8CRS - chains A and D of the 4 polymer chains in the assembly; structure by electron microscopy, 2.04 A resolution.

[Chain A]
Name: Nitrogenase molybdenum-iron protein alpha chain
From: Azotobacter vinelandii
Notes: EC 1.18.6.1
UniProtKB: P07328 (NIFD_AZOVI); residue numbers follow UniProt; this construct covers 1-480
Sequence (480 residues; row label = number of the first residue in the row):
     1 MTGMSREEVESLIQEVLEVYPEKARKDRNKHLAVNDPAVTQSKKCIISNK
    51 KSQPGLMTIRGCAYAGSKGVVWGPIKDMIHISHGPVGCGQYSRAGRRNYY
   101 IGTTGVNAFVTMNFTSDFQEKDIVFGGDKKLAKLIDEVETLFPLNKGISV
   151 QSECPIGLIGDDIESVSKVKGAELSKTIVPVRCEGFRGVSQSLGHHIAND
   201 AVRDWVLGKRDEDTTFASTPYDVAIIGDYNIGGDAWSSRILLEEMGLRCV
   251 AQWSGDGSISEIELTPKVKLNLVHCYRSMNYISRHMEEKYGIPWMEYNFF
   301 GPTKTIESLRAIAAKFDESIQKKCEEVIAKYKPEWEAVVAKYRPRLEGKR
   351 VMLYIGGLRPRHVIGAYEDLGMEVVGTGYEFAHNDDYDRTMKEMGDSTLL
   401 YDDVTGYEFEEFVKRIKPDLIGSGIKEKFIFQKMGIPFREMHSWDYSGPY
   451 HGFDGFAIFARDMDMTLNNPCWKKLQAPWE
Unresolved in the structure: 1-3
Ion coordination: fe(8)-S(7) cluster Fe: Cys62, Cys88, Cys154 (shared with 3 residues of chain B); Fe ion near Cys275 (its only coordinating residue here)
Ligand contacts:
  - chapso (1N7): Ala340, Lys341, Tyr342, Arg345, Asp464
  - fe(8)-S(7) cluster (CLF): Cys62, Tyr64, Pro85, Val86, Gly87, Cys88, Tyr91, Glu153, Cys154, Gly185
  - 3-hydroxy-3-carboxy-adipic acid (HCA): Ala65, Gly95, Arg96, Gln191, Gly424, Ile425, Lys426, Glu440, His442
  - ICS (iron-sulfur-molybdenum cluster with interstitial carbon): Val70, Arg96, Gln191, His195, Tyr229, Ile231, Cys275, Arg277, Ser278, Ile355, Gly356, Gly357, Leu358, Arg359, Pro360, Glu380, Phe381, Met441, His442
Curated features (UniProtKB/Swiss-Prot):
  - binding site ([8Fe-7S] cluster): Cys62, Cys88, Cys154
  - binding site ([7Fe-Mo-9S-C-homocitryl] cluster): Cys275, His442
  - mutagenesis: His195 (H195Q: No nitrogenase activity)

[Chain D]
Name: Nitrogenase molybdenum-iron protein beta chain
From: Azotobacter vinelandii
Notes: EC 1.18.6.1
UniProtKB: P07329 (NIFK_AZOVI); residue numbers follow UniProt; this construct covers 2-523
Sequence (522 residues; row label = number of the first residue in the row):
     2 SQQVDKIKASYPLFLDQDYKDMLAKKRDGFEEKYPQDKIDEVFQWTTTKE
    52 YQELNFQREALTVNPAKACQPLGAVLCALGFEKTMPYVHGSQGCVAYFRS
   102 YFNRHFREPVSCVSDSMTEDAAVFGGQQNMKDGLQNCKATYKPDMIAVST
   152 TCMAEVIGDDLNAFINNSKKEGFIPDEFPVPFAHTPSFVGSHVTGWDNMF
   202 EGIARYFTLKSMDDKVVGSNKKINIVPGFETYLGNFRVIKRMLSEMGVGY
   252 SLLSDPEEVLDTPADGQFRMYAGGTTQEEMKDAPNALNTVLLQPWHLEKT
   302 KKFVEGTWKHEVPKLNIPMGLDWTDEFLMKVSEISGQPIPASLTKERGRL
   352 VDMMTDSHTWLHGKRFALWGDPDFVMGLVKFLLELGCEPVHILCHNGNKR
   402 WKKAVDAILAASPYGKNATVYIGKDLWHLRSLVFTDKPDFMIGNSYGKFI
   452 QRDTLHKGKEFEVPLIRIGFPIFDRHHLHRSTTLGYEGAMQILTTLVNSI
   502 LERLDEETRGMQATDYNHDLVR
Ion coordination: fe(8)-S(7) cluster Fe: Cys70, Cys95, Cys153 (shared with 3 residues of chain C); Fe ion site 1: Arg108, Glu109 (shared with 2 residues of chain B); Fe ion site 2: Asp353, Asp357 (shared with 2 residues of chain B)
Ligand contacts:
  - chapso (1N7), molecule 1: Tyr35, Lys39, Glu42, Val43, Trp46
  - chapso (1N7), molecule 2: His363, Gly364, Glu389, Pro414, Tyr415
  - fe(8)-S(7) cluster (CLF): Cys70, Pro72, Ser92, Gly94, Cys95, Tyr98, Phe99, Thr152, Cys153, Ser188
Curated features (UniProtKB/Swiss-Prot):
  - binding site ([8Fe-7S] cluster): Cys70, Cys95, Cys153, Ser188

[Interface between chain A and chain D]
Contacting residue pairs (52):
  Arg93(A) - Leu521(D)
  Ala94(A) - Leu521(D)  hydrophobic
  Arg97(A) - Asn518(D)
  Arg97(A) - Asp520(D)  salt bridge
  Tyr99(A) - Tyr517(D)
  Tyr99(A) - Asn518(D)  hydrogen bond
  Tyr99(A) - Asp520(D)  hydrogen bond
  Tyr100(A) - Tyr517(D)
  Ile101(A) - Gln513(D)
  Gly102(A) - Gln513(D)
  Gly102(A) - Asp516(D)
  Thr103(A) - Met512(D)
  Thr103(A) - Gln513(D)  hydrogen bond
  Thr104(A) - Met512(D)
  Asn107(A) - Gln513(D)
  Phe429(A) - Asp357(D)
  Gln432(A) - Thr356(D)  hydrogen bond (side chain-backbone)
  Gln432(A) - Asp357(D)
  Gln432(A) - His359(D)
  Lys433(A) - Asp353(D)  salt bridge
  Arg439(A) - Thr360(D)
  Tyr446(A) - Trp361(D)
  Tyr446(A) - Val522(D)
  Tyr446(A) - Arg523(D)
  Met465(A) - Thr360(D)
  Met465(A) - His363(D)
  Thr466(A) - His359(D)  hydrogen bond
  Asn468(A) - Tyr415(D)
  Asn469(A) - His359(D)
  Asn469(A) - His363(D)
  Pro470(A) - Glu385(D)
  Pro470(A) - Tyr415(D)
  Cys471(A) - Thr356(D)
  Trp472(A) - Thr356(D)
  Lys474(A) - Leu322(D)
  Lys474(A) - Asp323(D)  salt bridge
  Lys474(A) - Arg348(D)  hydrogen bond (backbone-side chain)
  Lys474(A) - Val352(D)
  Leu475(A) - Arg348(D)
  Leu475(A) - Val352(D)  hydrophobic
  Gln476(A) - Arg348(D)
  Ala477(A) - Arg348(D)
  Pro478(A) - Asp326(D)
  Pro478(A) - Met330(D)
  Pro478(A) - Arg348(D)
  Trp479(A) - Asp326(D)
  Trp479(A) - Met330(D)
  Trp479(A) - Ile340(D)  hydrophobic
  Trp479(A) - Thr345(D)  hydrogen bond
  Trp479(A) - Arg348(D)
  Trp479(A) - Tyr487(D)
  Glu480(A) - Thr345(D)
Other interface residues (no listed pair), chain A (30 interface residues in all): Trp236
Other interface residues (no listed pair), chain D (31 interface residues in all): Leu329, Met355, Leu384, Gly387

[Summary]
30 residues of chain A face 31 of chain D across their interface; the contacts include 7 hydrogen bonds and 3
salt bridges. Polar pairs include Arg97(A)-Asp520(D), Lys433(A)-Asp353(D) and Lys474(A)-Asp323(D). One chapso
molecule is bound between chain A and chain D.
Here chain A is Nitrogenase molybdenum-iron protein alpha chain and chain D is Nitrogenase molybdenum-iron
protein beta chain, both from Azotobacter vinelandii. Entry 8CRS (CryoEM Structure of nitrogenase MoFe-protein
in detergent) was determined by electron microscopy together with 8DBX, 8ENL, 8ENM, 8ENN and 8ENO from the
same study.
